Entry 6MMA (electron microscopy, 6.31 A resolution (low resolution: residue-level contacts below are approximate; hydrogen-bond / salt-bridge calls are withheld)); this record covers chains A and D of the 4 polymer chains in the assembly.

Chain A:
Protein: Glutamate receptor ionotropic, NMDA 1
Organism: Rattus norvegicus
UniProtKB: P35439 (NMDZ1_RAT), isoform P35439-5; residue numbers follow UniProt; this construct covers 1-838
Sequence (838 residues; numbered 1 to 838; the number before each row is that of its first residue):
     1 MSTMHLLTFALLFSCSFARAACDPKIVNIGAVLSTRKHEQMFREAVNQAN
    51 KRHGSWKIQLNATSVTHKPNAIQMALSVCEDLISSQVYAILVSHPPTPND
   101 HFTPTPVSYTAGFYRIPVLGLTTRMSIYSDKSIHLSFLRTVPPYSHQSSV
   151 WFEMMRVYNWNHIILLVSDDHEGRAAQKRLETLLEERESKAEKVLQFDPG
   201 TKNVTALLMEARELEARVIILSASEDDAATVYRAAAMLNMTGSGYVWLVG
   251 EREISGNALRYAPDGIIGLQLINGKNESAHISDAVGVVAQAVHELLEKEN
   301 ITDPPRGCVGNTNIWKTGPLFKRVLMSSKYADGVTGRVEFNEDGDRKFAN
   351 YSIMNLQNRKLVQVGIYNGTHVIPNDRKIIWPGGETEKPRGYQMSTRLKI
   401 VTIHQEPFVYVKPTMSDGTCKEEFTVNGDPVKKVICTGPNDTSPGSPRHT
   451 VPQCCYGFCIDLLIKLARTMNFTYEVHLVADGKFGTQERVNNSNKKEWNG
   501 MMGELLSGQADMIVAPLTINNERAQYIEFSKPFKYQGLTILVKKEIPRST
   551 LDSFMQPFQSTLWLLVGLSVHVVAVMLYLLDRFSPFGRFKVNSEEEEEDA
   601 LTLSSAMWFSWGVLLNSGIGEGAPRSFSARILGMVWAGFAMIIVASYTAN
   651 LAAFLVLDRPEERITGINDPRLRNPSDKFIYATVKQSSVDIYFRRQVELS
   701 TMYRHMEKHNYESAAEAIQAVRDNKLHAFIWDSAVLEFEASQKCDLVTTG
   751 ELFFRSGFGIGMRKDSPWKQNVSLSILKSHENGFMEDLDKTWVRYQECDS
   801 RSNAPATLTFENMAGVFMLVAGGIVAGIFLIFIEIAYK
Unresolved in the structure: 1-24, 548-551, 586-600, 618-626, 798-806
Disulfide bonds: Cys420-Cys454, Cys436-Cys455
Covalently attached groups: N-acetylglucosamine (NAG) linked to Asn61, Asn203, Asn239, Asn276, Asn300, Asn350, Asn368, Asn440, Asn471, Asn491, Asn771
Swiss-Prot annotation at these positions:
  - region: Leu603 to Pro624 (Pore-forming)
  - binding site (glycine): Pro516, Thr518, Arg523, Ser688, Asp732
  - glycosylation (N-linked (GlcNAc...) asparagine): Asn61, Asn203, Asn239, Asn276, Asn300, Asn350, Asn368, Asn440, Asn471, Asn491, Asn674, Asn771

Chain D:
Protein: Glutamate receptor ionotropic, NMDA 2A
Organism: Rattus norvegicus
UniProtKB: Q00959 (NMDE1_RAT); residues 1-837 here = UniProt positions 1-837
Sequence (837 residues; each row starts with the number of its first residue):
     1 MGRLGYWTLLVLPALLVWRDPAQNAAAEKGPPALNIAVLLGHSHDVTERE
    51 LRNLWGPEQATGLPLDVNVVALLMNRTDPKSLITHVCDLMSGARIHGLVF
   101 GDDTDQEAVAQMLDFISSQTFIPILGIHGGASMIMADKDPTSTFFQFGAS
   151 IQQQATVMLKIMQDYDWHVFSLVTTIFPGYRDFISFIKTTVDNSFVGWDM
   201 QNVITLDTSFEDAKTQVQLKKIHSSVILLYCSKDEAVLILSEARSLGLTG
   251 YDFFWIVPSLVSGNTELIPKEFPSGLISVSYDDWDYSLEARVRDGLGILT
   301 TAASSMLEKFSYIPEAKASCYGQAEKPETPLHTLHQFMVNVTWDGKDLSF
   351 TEEGYQVHPRLVVIVLNKDREWEKVGKWENQTLSLRHAVWPRYKSFSDCE
   401 PDDNHLSIVTLEEAPFVIVEDIDPLTETCVRNTVPCRKFVKINNSTNEGM
   451 NVKKCCKGFCIDILKKLSRTVKFTYDLYLVTNGKHGKKVNNVWNGMIGEV
   501 VYQRAVMAVGSLTINEERSEVVDFSVPFVETGISVMVSRSNGTVSPSAFL
   551 EPFSASVWVMMFVMLLIVSAIAVFVFEYFSPVGYNRNLAKGKAPHGPSFT
   601 IGKAIWLLWGLVFNNSVPVQNPKGTTSKIMVSVWAFFAVIFLASYTANLA
   651 AFMIQEEFVDQVTGLSDKKFQRPHDYSPPFRFGTVPNGSTERNIRNNYPY
   701 MHQYMTRFNQRGVEDALVSLKTGKLDAFIYDAAVLNYKAGRDEGCKLVTI
   751 GSGYIFATTGYGIALQKGSPWKRQIDLALLQFVGDGEMEELETLWLTGIC
   801 HNEKNEVMSSQLDIDNMAGVFYMLAAAMALSLITFIW
Unresolved in the structure: 1-33, 324-329, 395-402, 580-597, 803-808
Differences from the reference sequence: conflict Thr758 (Ser in Q00959)
Disulfide bonds: Cys87-Cys320, Cys429-Cys455
Covalently attached groups: N-acetylglucosamine (NAG) linked to Asn75, Asn340, Asn380, Asn443, Asn444, Asn687

Interface between chain A and chain D:
Contacting residue pairs (74):
  Glu188(A) - Lys772(D)
  Glu188(A) - Arg773(D)
  Asn520(A) - Leu780(D)
  Asn521(A) - Leu777(D)
  Asn521(A) - Leu780(D)
  Asn521(A) - Gln781(D)
  Ala524(A) - Leu780(D)
  Gln525(A) - Arg773(D)
  Gln525(A) - Leu777(D)
  Glu528(A) - Arg773(D)
  Pro532(A) - Pro527(D)
  Tyr535(A) - Pro527(D)
  Tyr535(A) - Glu530(D)
  Tyr535(A) - Thr758(D)
  Tyr535(A) - Thr759(D)
  Tyr535(A) - Gly760(D)
  Gln536(A) - Glu530(D)
  Met555(A) - Phe636(D)
  Trp608(A) - Thr625(D)
  Trp608(A) - Lys628(D)
  Leu615(A) - Ser632(D)
  Leu615(A) - Ala635(D)
  Leu615(A) - Phe636(D)
  Ser617(A) - Asn614(D)
  Ser617(A) - Val631(D)
  Ser617(A) - Ala635(D)
  Thr648(A) - Ala643(D)
  Thr648(A) - Thr646(D)
  Leu651(A) - Ala647(D)
  Ala652(A) - Ala647(D)
  Leu655(A) - Ala647(D)
  Leu655(A) - Ala651(D)
  Leu655(A) - Ile654(D)
  Val656(A) - Ile654(D)
  Tyr692(A) - Val783(D)
  Tyr692(A) - Gly784(D)
  Arg695(A) - Leu780(D)
  Arg695(A) - Gly784(D)
  Phe754(A) - Val783(D)
  Arg755(A) - Glu530(D)
  Leu777(A) - Asn515(D)
  Leu777(A) - Glu516(D)
  Leu777(A) - Ser519(D)
  Lys778(A) - Glu516(D)
  Glu781(A) - Asn696(D)
  Glu781(A) - Asn697(D)
  Glu786(A) - Tyr754(D)
  Glu786(A) - Ile755(D)
  Leu808(A) - Pro552(D)
  Leu808(A) - Phe553(D)
  Leu808(A) - Asn648(D)
  Thr809(A) - Phe553(D)
  Thr809(A) - Ser554(D)
  Thr809(A) - Val557(D)
  Thr809(A) - Asn648(D)
  Phe810(A) - Phe553(D)
  Phe810(A) - Ala555(D)
  Phe810(A) - Ser556(D)
  Phe810(A) - Val557(D)
  Asn812(A) - Ser644(D)
  Asn812(A) - Asn648(D)
  Met813(A) - Ser556(D)
  Met813(A) - Val557(D)
  Val816(A) - Phe637(D)
  Val816(A) - Ile640(D)
  Phe817(A) - Met560(D)
  Phe817(A) - Met564(D)
  Val820(A) - Met564(D)
  Val820(A) - Phe637(D)
  Ile824(A) - Ile571(D)
  Ile828(A) - Ile571(D)
  Ile831(A) - Thr626(D)
  Ile831(A) - Ile629(D)
  Ile835(A) - Tyr578(D)
Also at the interface, not in a pair above, chain A (53 interface residues in all): Glu186, Ile519, Tyr526, Lys531, Asn616, Val644, Tyr647, Leu657, Leu752, Ser756, Lys764, His780, Asn782, Thr807, Ala821
Also at the interface, not in a pair above, chain D (61 interface residues in all): Ser525, Val529, Met561, Val563, Val568, Met630, Val633, Val639, Ala650, Phe756, Ala757, Pro770, Asp785, Gly786

Summary:
53 residues of chain A face 61 of chain D across their interface. Covalently linked N-acetylglucosamine: at
Asn61(A), Asn203(A), Asn239(A), Asn276(A), Asn300(A) and Asn350(A) and 5 more. N-acetylglucosamine is
covalently linked to Asn75(D), Asn340(D), Asn380(D), Asn443(D), Asn444(D) and Asn687(D).
Chain A is Glutamate receptor ionotropic, NMDA 1 and chain D is Glutamate receptor ionotropic, NMDA 2A, both
from Rattus norvegicus; the structure, Diheteromeric NMDA receptor GluN1/GluN2A in the 'Extended'
conformation, in complex with glycine and glutamate, in the ..., was determined by electron microscopy
together with 6MM9, 6MMB, 6MMG, 6MMH, 6MMI, 6MMJ and 12 further entries from the same study.
